Entry 3D9G (X-ray diffraction, 2.15 A resolution); this record covers chains B and D of the 4 polymer chains in the assembly.

# Chain B (and D)
Molecule: Nitroalkane oxidase
From: Fusarium oxysporum
Notes: EC 1.7.3.1; chain D of this document is another copy of the same molecule, construct and numbering; everything in this record applies to it too
Reference sequence: Q8X1D8 (Q8X1D8_FUSOX); numbering as in UniProt (aligned over 2-439)
Sequence (438 residues; numbered 2 to 439; the number before each row is that of its first residue):
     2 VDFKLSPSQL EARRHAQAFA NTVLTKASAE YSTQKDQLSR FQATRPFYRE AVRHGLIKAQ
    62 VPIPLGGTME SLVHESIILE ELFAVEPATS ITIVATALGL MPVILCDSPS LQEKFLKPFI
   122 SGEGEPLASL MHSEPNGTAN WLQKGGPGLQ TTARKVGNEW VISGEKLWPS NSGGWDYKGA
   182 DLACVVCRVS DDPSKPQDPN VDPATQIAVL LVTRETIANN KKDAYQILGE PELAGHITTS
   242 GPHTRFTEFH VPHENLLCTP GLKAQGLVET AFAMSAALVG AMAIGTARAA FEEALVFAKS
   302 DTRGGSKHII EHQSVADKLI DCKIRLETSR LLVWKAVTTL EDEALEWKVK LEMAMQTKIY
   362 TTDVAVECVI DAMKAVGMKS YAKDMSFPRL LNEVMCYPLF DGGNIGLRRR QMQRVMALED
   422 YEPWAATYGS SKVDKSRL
Not modelled in the structure: 433-439 (chain D: 432-439)
Ligand contacts:
  - heptanenitrile / FAD, molecule 1: Val95, Ala96, Leu99, Leu131, Met132, His133, Ser134, Gly138, Thr139, Ala140, Asn141, Trp169, Pro170, Ser171, Leu234, Thr240, Phe273, Ser276, Val280, Met283, Cys397, Leu400, Phe401, Asp402, Gly403, Gly404, Ile406, Gly407, Leu408, Arg411
  - heptanenitrile / FAD, molecule 2: Arg304, Ile310, His313, Val316, Lys375, Ala376, Val377, Gly378, Met379, Tyr382
Swiss-Prot annotation at these positions:
  - active site: Asp402 (Proton acceptor)
  - binding site (FAD): Leu131 to Ser134, Thr139 to Asn141, Trp169 to Ser171, Arg304, His313, Gln314, Lys375 to Met379, Leu400 to Gly404
  - mutagenesis: Ser276 (S276A: Decreases catalytic activity about tenfold), Asp402 (D402E: Decreases enzyme activity about twentyfold; D402N: Almost abolishes enzyme activity towards neutral nitroethane, but retains activity towards anionic nitroethane), Arg409 (R409K: Reduces catalytic activity)

# How chain B and chain D interact
Residue-residue contacts (119):
  Val2(B) - Asp3(D)
  Val2(B) - Lys5(D)  hydrogen bond (backbone-backbone)
  Val2(B) - Leu6(D)  hydrophobic
  Val2(B) - Gln10(D)
  Asp3(B) - Val2(D)
  Asp3(B) - Asp3(D)  hydrogen bond (backbone-backbone)
  Phe4(B) - Phe4(D)  hydrophobic
  Phe4(B) - Trp335(D)
  Phe4(B) - Lys336(D)
  Lys5(B) - Val2(D)  hydrogen bond (backbone-backbone)
  Leu6(B) - Val2(D)  hydrophobic
  Leu6(B) - Thr428(D)
  Leu6(B) - Tyr429(D)  hydrophobic
  Arg14(B) - Tyr429(D)
  Val74(B) - Val2(D)  hydrophobic
  Glu81(B) - Tyr429(D)  hydrogen bond
  Arg289(B) - Trp425(D)
  Phe292(B) - Met417(D)  hydrophobic
  Phe292(B) - Trp425(D)  hydrophobic
  Glu293(B) - Trp425(D)  hydrogen bond
  Leu296(B) - Tyr422(D)  hydrophobic
  Lys300(B) - Met417(D)  hydrogen bond (side chain-backbone)
  Lys300(B) - Leu419(D)  hydrogen bond (side chain-backbone)
  Lys300(B) - Tyr422(D)
  Ile311(B) - Gln414(D)  hydrogen bond (backbone-side chain)
  Ile311(B) - Met417(D)
  Ile311(B) - Ala418(D)  hydrophobic
  Glu312(B) - Gln414(D)
  Glu312(B) - Ala418(D)
  His313(B) - Gln414(D)
  Gln314(B) - Arg411(D)
  Gln314(B) - Gln414(D)
  Ala317(B) - Gln414(D)
  Asp318(B) - Arg410(D)  salt bridge
  Asp318(B) - Arg411(D)  salt bridge
  Leu320(B) - Met417(D)
  Ile321(B) - Arg410(D)
  Ile321(B) - Met413(D)  hydrophobic
  Ile321(B) - Met417(D)  hydrophobic
  Asp322(B) - Arg410(D)  salt bridge
  Lys324(B) - Glu353(D)  salt bridge
  Lys324(B) - Gln357(D)
  Lys324(B) - Met413(D)
  Lys324(B) - Tyr422(D)
  Lys324(B) - Pro424(D)  hydrogen bond (side chain-backbone)
  Lys324(B) - Trp425(D)
  Ile325(B) - Gln357(D)
  Ile325(B) - Ile360(D)  hydrophobic
  Ile325(B) - Tyr361(D)  hydrophobic
  Leu327(B) - Trp425(D)  hydrophobic
  Glu328(B) - Leu333(D)
  Glu328(B) - Met354(D)
  Glu328(B) - Gln357(D)
  Glu328(B) - Trp425(D)
  Glu328(B) - Thr428(D)
  Thr329(B) - Leu333(D)
  Thr329(B) - Tyr361(D)
  Arg331(B) - Trp425(D)
  Arg331(B) - Thr428(D)
  Arg331(B) - Tyr429(D)
  Leu332(B) - Leu332(D)
  Leu332(B) - Leu333(D)  hydrophobic
  Leu332(B) - Lys336(D)
  Leu333(B) - Glu328(D)
  Leu333(B) - Thr329(D)
  Leu333(B) - Leu332(D)  hydrophobic
  Trp335(B) - Phe4(D)
  Trp335(B) - Thr428(D)
  Trp335(B) - Tyr429(D)
  Lys336(B) - Phe4(D)
  Lys336(B) - Leu332(D)
  Thr339(B) - Phe4(D)
  Asp343(B) - Lys5(D)
  Glu353(B) - Lys324(D)  salt bridge
  Met354(B) - Glu328(D)
  Gln357(B) - Lys324(D)
  Gln357(B) - Ile325(D)
  Gln357(B) - Glu328(D)
  Ile360(B) - Ile325(D)  hydrophobic
  Tyr361(B) - Ile325(D)  hydrophobic
  Tyr361(B) - Thr329(D)
  Tyr361(B) - Tyr361(D)
  Arg410(B) - Asp318(D)  salt bridge
  Arg410(B) - Ile321(D)
  Arg410(B) - Asp322(D)  salt bridge
  Arg411(B) - Gln314(D)
  Arg411(B) - Asp318(D)  salt bridge
  Met413(B) - Ile321(D)  hydrophobic
  Met413(B) - Lys324(D)
  Gln414(B) - Ile311(D)  hydrogen bond (side chain-backbone)
  Gln414(B) - Glu312(D)  hydrogen bond (side chain-backbone)
  Gln414(B) - His313(D)
  Gln414(B) - Gln314(D)
  Gln414(B) - Ala317(D)
  Met417(B) - Phe292(D)  hydrophobic
  Met417(B) - Lys300(D)  hydrogen bond (backbone-side chain)
  Met417(B) - Leu320(D)
  Met417(B) - Ile321(D)  hydrophobic
  Ala418(B) - Ile311(D)  hydrophobic
  Leu419(B) - Lys300(D)  hydrogen bond (backbone-side chain)
  Tyr422(B) - Leu296(D)  hydrophobic
  Tyr422(B) - Lys300(D)
  Tyr422(B) - Lys324(D)
  Pro424(B) - Lys324(D)  hydrogen bond (backbone-side chain)
  Trp425(B) - Arg289(D)
  Trp425(B) - Phe292(D)  hydrophobic
  Trp425(B) - Glu293(D)  hydrogen bond
  Trp425(B) - Lys324(D)
  Trp425(B) - Leu327(D)  hydrophobic
  Trp425(B) - Glu328(D)
  Trp425(B) - Arg331(D)
  Thr428(B) - Leu6(D)
  Thr428(B) - Glu328(D)
  Thr428(B) - Trp335(D)
  Tyr429(B) - Leu6(D)  hydrophobic
  Tyr429(B) - Arg14(D)
  Tyr429(B) - Glu81(D)  hydrogen bond
  Tyr429(B) - Arg331(D)
  Tyr429(B) - Trp335(D)
Interface residues without a listed pair, chain B (56 interface residues in all): Gln10, Leu11, Ile78, Glu82, Glu420
Interface residues without a listed pair, chain D (55 interface residues in all): Leu11, Val74, Ile78, Glu82, Thr339, Glu420

# In short
56 residues of chain B and 55 residues of chain D are in contact, with 16 hydrogen bonds and 8 salt bridges.
Polar pairs include Asp318(B)-Arg410(D), Asp318(B)-Arg411(D) and Asp322(B)-Arg410(D). Bound to chain B:
heptanenitrile / FAD.
Both chains are Nitroalkane oxidase (Fusarium oxysporum). Entry 3D9G (Nitroalkane oxidase: wild type
crystallized in a trapped state forming a cyanoadduct with FAD) was determined by X-ray diffraction together
with 3D9D, 3D9E and 3D9F from the same study.
